5HNX - chains B and K of the 3 polymer chains in the assembly; structure by electron microscopy, 6.60 A resolution (low resolution: residue-level contacts below are approximate; hydrogen-bond / salt-bridge calls are withheld).

# Chain B
Name: Tubulin beta-2B chain
Source organism: Bos taurus
Reference sequence: Q6B856 (TBB2B_BOVIN); the author numbering skips numbers that UniProt does not, so the offset changes along the chain: 1-44 = UniProt 1-44; 47-360 = UniProt 45-358; 369-455 = UniProt 359-445
Amino-acid sequence (445 residues; numbered 1 to 455; 10 numbers in that range are skipped by the numbering (no residue carries them; nothing is unmodelled there); the number before each row is that of its first residue):
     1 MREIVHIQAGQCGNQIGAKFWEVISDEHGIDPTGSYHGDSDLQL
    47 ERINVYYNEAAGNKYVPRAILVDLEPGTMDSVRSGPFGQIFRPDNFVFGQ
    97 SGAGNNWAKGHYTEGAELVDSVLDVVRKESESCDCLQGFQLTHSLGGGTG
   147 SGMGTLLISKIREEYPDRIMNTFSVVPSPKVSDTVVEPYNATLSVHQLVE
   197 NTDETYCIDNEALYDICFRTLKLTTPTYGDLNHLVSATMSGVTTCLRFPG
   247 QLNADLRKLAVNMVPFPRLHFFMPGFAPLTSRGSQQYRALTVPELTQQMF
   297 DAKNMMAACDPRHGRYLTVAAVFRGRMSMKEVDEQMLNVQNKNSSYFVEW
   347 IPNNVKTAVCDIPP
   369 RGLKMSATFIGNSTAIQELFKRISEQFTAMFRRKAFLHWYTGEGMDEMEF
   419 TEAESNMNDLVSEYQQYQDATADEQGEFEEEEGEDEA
Not modelled in the structure: 1, 438-455
Differences from the reference sequence: conflict Ala-57 (Thr55 in Q6B856), Val-172 (Met170 in Q6B856), Ala-298 (Ser296 in Q6B856), Val-318 (Ile316 in Q6B856)
UniProt features mapped onto this chain:
  - motif: Met-1 to Ile-4 (MREI motif)
  - binding site (GTP): Gln-11, Glu-71, Ser-140, Gly-144, Thr-145, Gly-146, Asn-206, Asn-228
  - binding site (Mg(2+)): Glu-71
  - modified residue: Ser-40 (Phosphoserine), Lys-60 (N6-acetyllysine), Ser-174 (Phosphoserine), Thr-287 (Phosphothreonine), Thr-292 (Phosphothreonine), Arg-320 (Omega-N-methylarginine), Glu-448 (5-glutamyl polyglutamate)
  - cross-link (Glycyl lysine isopeptide (Lys-Gly)): Lys-60 (interchain with G-Cter in ubiquitin), Lys-326 (interchain with G-Cter in ubiquitin)
Ligand contacts:
  - GDP (guanosine-5'-diphosphate): Gly-10, Gln-11, Cys-12, Gln-15, Ile-16, Ala-99, Asn-101, Ser-140, Gly-142, Gly-143, Gly-144, Thr-145, Gly-146, Val-171, Asp-179, Thr-180, Glu-183, Asn-206, Tyr-224, Leu-227, Asn-228
  - GTP (guanosine-5'-triphosphate): Gln-247, Leu-248, Lys-254
  - taxol (TA1): Glu-22, Val-23, Asp-26, Glu-27, Leu-217, Asp-226, His-229, Leu-230, Ala-233, Ser-236, Gly-237, Phe-272, Pro-274, Leu-275, Thr-276, Ser-277, Arg-278, Pro-360, Arg-369, Gly-370, Leu-371

# Chain K
Name: Protein claret segregational, kinesin-1/kinesin-14
Source organism: Drosophila melanogaster
Reference sequence: P20480 (NCD_DROME); the construct has insertions or renumbered stretches relative to UniProt, so the offset changes along the chain: 1-24 = UniProt 325-348; 335-371 = UniProt 664-700
Amino-acid sequence (371 residues; row label = number of the first residue in the row):
     1 KEQLFQSNMERKELHNTVMDLRGNIKVMCRFRPLNEAEILRGDKFIPKFK
    51 GEETVVIQGKPYVFDRVLPPNTTQEQVYNACAKQIVKDVLEGYNGTIFAY
   101 GQTSSGKTHTMEGKLHDPQLMGIIPRIAHDIFDHIYSMDENLEFAIKVSY
   151 FEIYLDKIRDLLDVSKTNLAVHEDKNRVPYVKGCTERFVSSPEEVMDVID
   201 EGKSNRHVAVTNMNEHSSRSHSIFLINIKQENVETEKKLSGKLYLVDLAG
   251 SEKVSKTGAEGAVLDEAKNINKSLSALGNVISALAEGTTHVPYRDSKMTR
   301 ILQDSLGGNCRTTIVICCSPSVFNEAETKSTLMFAASVNSCKMTKAKRNR
   351 YLNNSVANSSTQSNNSGSFDK
Not modelled in the structure: 1-21, 342-371
UniProt features mapped onto this chain:
  - region: Ala-335 to Asn-339 (Required for minus-end directionality)

# Interface between chain B and chain K
Residue-residue contacts (16; chain B residue first):
  Asp-163(B) / Asp-265(K)
  Arg-264(B) / Arg-294(K)
  Met-416(B) / His-172(K)
  Met-416(B) / Glu-173(K)
  Thr-419(B) / Glu-173(K)
  Thr-419(B) / Arg-177(K)
  Glu-420(B) / Val-171(K)
  Glu-420(B) / Glu-173(K)
  Ser-423(B) / Glu-173(K)
  Ser-423(B) / Arg-177(K)
  Asn-424(B) / Arg-294(K)
  Asp-427(B) / Arg-294(K)
  Ser-430(B) / His-290(K)
  Glu-431(B) / His-290(K)
  Gln-434(B) / Thr-289(K)
  Gln-434(B) / His-290(K)
Other interface residues (no listed pair), chain B (14 interface residues in all): Pro-263, Phe-399, Glu-422
Other interface residues (no listed pair), chain K (9 interface residues in all): Asp-295

# Overview
Chain B and chain K form an interface of 14 and 9 residues respectively. Bound to chain B: GTP, GDP and taxol.
Curated annotation (UniProt) lists 8 GTP-binding residues and Mg2+-binding residue Glu-71(B) on chain B.
Here chain B is Tubulin beta-2B chain (Bos taurus) and chain K is Protein claret segregational,
kinesin-1/kinesin-14 (Drosophila melanogaster). Entry 5HNX (Structural basis of backwards motion in
kinesin-14: minus-end directed nKn664 in the nucleotide-free state) was determined by electron microscopy,
deposited together with 5HNW, 5HNY and 5HNZ.
